Entry 8DQU (X-ray diffraction, 2.45 A resolution); this record covers chains C and F of the 4 polymer chains in the assembly.

Chain C (and F):
Name: Non-structural protein 9
Source organism: Severe acute respiratory syndrome coronavirus 2
Notes: chain F of this document is another copy of the same molecule, construct and numbering; everything in this record applies to it too
UniProt: P0DTD1 (R1AB_SARS2); residues 1-113 here correspond to UniProt positions 4141-4253 (UniProt number = residue number + 4140)
Amino-acid sequence (113 residues; each row starts with the number of its first residue):
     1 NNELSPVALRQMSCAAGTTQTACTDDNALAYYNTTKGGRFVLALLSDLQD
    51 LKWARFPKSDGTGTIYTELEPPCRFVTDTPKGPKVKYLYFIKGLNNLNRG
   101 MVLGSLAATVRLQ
Disordered / not traced: 1-23, 76-85, 112-113 (chain F: 1-25, 76-85, 110-113)
Curated features (UniProtKB/Swiss-Prot):
  - site: Gln113 (Cleavage)
What the authors report for this chain:
  - conformationally variable residues (loop rearrangement): Gly38, Leu42, Lys92, Gly93

Interface between chain C and chain F:
Residue-residue contacts - 46 pairs, chain C then chain F:
  Ala30(C) with Leu106(F), hydrophobic; Thr109(F)
  Tyr31(C) with Thr109(F)
  Tyr32(C) with Ala54(F); Arg55(F), hydrogen bond (side chain-backbone)
  Thr34(C) with Arg55(F), hydrogen bond
  Thr35(C) with Ser46(F); Leu51(F)
  Lys36(C) with Ser46(F); Asp47(F)
  Gly37(C) with Leu45(F)
  Gly38(C) with Leu45(F)
  Arg39(C) with Leu44(F); Leu45(F), hydrogen bond (backbone-backbone)
  Phe40(C) with Ala43(F); Leu44(F), hydrophobic; Phe56(F), hydrophobic; Leu106(F), hydrophobic
  Val41(C) with Leu42(F); Ala43(F), hydrogen bond (backbone-backbone)
  Leu42(C) with Phe40(F), hydrophobic; Val41(F)
  Ala43(C) with Phe40(F); Val41(F), hydrogen bond (backbone-backbone)
  Leu44(C) with Tyr32(F), hydrophobic; Arg39(F)
  Leu45(C) with Gly38(F); Arg39(F), hydrogen bond (backbone-backbone); Val41(F), hydrophobic
  Ser46(C) with Thr35(F); Lys36(F)
  Asp47(C) with Lys36(F)
  Ala54(C) with Tyr32(F)
  Arg55(C) with Tyr32(F), hydrogen bond (backbone-side chain)
  Phe56(C) with Phe40(F), hydrophobic
  Leu88(C) with Phe90(F), hydrophobic
  Arg99(C) with Thr109(F), hydrogen bond (side chain-backbone)
  Leu103(C) with Leu106(F); Ala107(F), hydrophobic
  Leu106(C) with Ala30(F), hydrophobic; Phe40(F), hydrophobic; Leu103(F)
  Ala107(C) with Leu103(F)
  Val110(C) with Leu29(F); Ala30(F), hydrophobic; Leu103(F), hydrophobic
Also at the interface, not in a pair above, chain C (31 interface residues in all): Leu29, Trp53, Phe75, Phe90, Thr109
Also at the interface, not in a pair above, chain F (30 interface residues in all): Tyr31, Asn33, Leu88, Ile91, Arg99, Gly100

Overview:
31 residues of chain C face 30 of chain F across their interface, with 8 hydrogen bonds. Polar pairs include
Tyr32(C)-Arg55(F), Thr34(C)-Arg55(F) and Arg99(C)-Thr109(F). The paper reports conformational variability at
Gly38(C), Leu42(C) and Lys92(C) among others.
Chain C and chain F are both Non-structural protein 9 (Severe acute respiratory syndrome coronavirus 2); the
structure, Nanobody bound SARS-CoV-2 Nsp9, was determined by X-ray diffraction.
